6X67 - chains C and E of the 8 polymer chains in the assembly; structure by electron microscopy, 3.47 A resolution.

[Chain C]
Name: Transposase
Source organism: Trichoplusia ni
UniProt: Q283G1 (Q283G1_TRINI); residue numbers follow UniProt; this construct covers 1-594
Chain sequence (594 residues; numbered 1 to 594; the number before each row is that of its first residue):
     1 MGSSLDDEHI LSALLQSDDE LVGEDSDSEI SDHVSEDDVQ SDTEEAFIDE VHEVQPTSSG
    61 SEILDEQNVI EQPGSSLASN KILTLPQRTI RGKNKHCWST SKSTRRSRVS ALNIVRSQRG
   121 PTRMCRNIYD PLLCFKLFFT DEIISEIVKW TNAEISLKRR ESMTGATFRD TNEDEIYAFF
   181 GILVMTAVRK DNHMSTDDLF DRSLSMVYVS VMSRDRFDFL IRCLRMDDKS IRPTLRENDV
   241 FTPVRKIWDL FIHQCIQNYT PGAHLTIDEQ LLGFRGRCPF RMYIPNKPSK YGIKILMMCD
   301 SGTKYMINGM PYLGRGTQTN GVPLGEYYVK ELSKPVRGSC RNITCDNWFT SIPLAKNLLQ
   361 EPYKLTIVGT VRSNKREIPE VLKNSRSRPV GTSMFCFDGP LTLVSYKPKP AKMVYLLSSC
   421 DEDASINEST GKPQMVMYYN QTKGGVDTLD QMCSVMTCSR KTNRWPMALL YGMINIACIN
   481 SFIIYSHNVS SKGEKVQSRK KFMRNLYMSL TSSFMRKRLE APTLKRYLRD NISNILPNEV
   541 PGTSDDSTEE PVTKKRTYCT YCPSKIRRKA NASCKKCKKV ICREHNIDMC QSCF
Unresolved in the structure: 1-116
Construct notes: variant Lys500 (Glu in Q283G1)
Metal / ion sites: Ca2+ site 1: Asp197, Asp218; Ca2+ site 2: Asp268, Asp346 (shared with 1 residue of chain K); Zn2+ site 1: Cys559, Cys562, Cys582, His585; Zn2+ site 2: Cys574, Cys577, Cys590, Cys593
From the paper describing this entry:
  - catalytic residues: Asp268, Asp346, Asp447
  - Ca2+ coordination: Asp197, Asp218, Asp268, Asp346
  - binding site for the 47-nt DNA strand: Arg372
  - binding site for the 47-nt DNA strand: Arg376
  - mutagenesis - R372A/K375A: decreased catalytic activity on flanking target DNA (citing earlier work)

[Chain E]
Molecule: 37-nt DNA strand
Sequence (37 nucleotides; row label = number of the first residue in the row; numbers below 1 keep their minus sign (DG-1 is residue -1)):
    -1 GGCCCTAGAA AGATAGTCTG CGTAAAATTG ACGCATG

[Interface between chain C and chain E]
Pairs across the interface (33; chain C residue first):
  Arg160(C) - DA11(E)  salt bridge to the phosphate
  His193(C) - DA7(E)  sugar contact
  Ser195(C) - DA7(E)  phosphate contact
  Ser195(C) - DA8(E)  phosphate contact
  Thr196(C) - DA8(E)  hydrogen bond to the phosphate
  Arg222(C) - DA9(E)  phosphate contact
  Arg222(C) - DG10(E)  salt bridge to the phosphate
  Arg277(C) - DG0(E)  salt bridge to the phosphate
  Cys278(C) - DG0(E)  hydrogen bond to the base
  Arg281(C) - DG0(E)  hydrogen bond to the base
  Tyr291(C) - DC1(E)  hydrogen bond to the base
  Lys461(C) - DA7(E)  base contact
  Lys461(C) - DA8(E)  sugar contact
  Thr462(C) - DA9(E)  hydrogen bond to the phosphate
  Asn463(C) - DA9(E)  hydrogen bond to the phosphate
  Pro522(C) - DG18(E)  sugar contact
  Thr523(C) - DT17(E)  base contact
  Lys525(C) - DT15(E)  hydrogen bond to the base
  Lys525(C) - DC16(E)  hydrogen bond to the sugar
  Lys525(C) - DT17(E)  sugar contact
  Arg526(C) - DT17(E)  phosphate contact
  Arg526(C) - DG18(E)  salt bridge to the phosphate
  Arg556(C) - DG18(E)  phosphate contact
  Thr557(C) - DG18(E)  hydrogen bond to the phosphate
  Tyr558(C) - DT17(E)  base contact
  Tyr558(C) - DG18(E)  hydrogen bond to the base
  Tyr558(C) - DC19(E)  hydrogen bond to the base
  Ser564(C) - DT15(E)  sugar contact
  Ser564(C) - DC16(E)  hydrogen bond to the phosphate
  Ser564(C) - DT17(E)  base contact
  Arg567(C) - DT17(E)  base contact
  Arg567(C) - DG18(E)  base contact
  Lys569(C) - DG20(E)  hydrogen bond to the base
Also at the interface, not in a pair above, chain C (32 interface residues in all): Lys158, Met163, Met194, Ile221, Arg275, Gly276, Arg460, Tyr527, Lys555, Arg583
Also at the interface, not in a pair above, chain E (17 interface residues in all): DG-1, DG6, DT21, DT27

[Summary]
32 residues of chain C and 17 residues of chain E are in contact, with 13 hydrogen bonds and 4 salt bridges.
Polar pairs include Cys278(C)-DG0(E), Arg281(C)-DG0(E) and Tyr291(C)-DC1(E). Asp197(C) and Asp218(C) form the
Ca2+ site 1. From the paper: catalytic residues Asp268(C), Asp346(C) and Asp447(C); R372A/K375A of chain C
reduce catalytic activity on flanking target DNA.
Chain C is Transposase (Trichoplusia ni) and chain E is a 37-nt DNA strand; the structure, Cryo-EM structure
of piggyBac transposase strand transfer complex (STC), was determined by electron microscopy together with
6X68 from the same study.
